PDB entry 8BED | electron microscopy, 2.03 A resolution | chains G and S of the 8 polymer chains in the assembly

# Chain G
Molecule: NADH dehydrogenase [ubiquinone] iron-sulfur protein 1, mitochondrial
Source organism: Arabidopsis thaliana
Notes: EC 7.1.1.2
UniProt: Q9FGI6 (NDUS1_ARATH); residues 1-748 here = UniProt positions 1-748
Sequence (748 residues; numbered 1 to 748; the number before each row is that of its first residue):
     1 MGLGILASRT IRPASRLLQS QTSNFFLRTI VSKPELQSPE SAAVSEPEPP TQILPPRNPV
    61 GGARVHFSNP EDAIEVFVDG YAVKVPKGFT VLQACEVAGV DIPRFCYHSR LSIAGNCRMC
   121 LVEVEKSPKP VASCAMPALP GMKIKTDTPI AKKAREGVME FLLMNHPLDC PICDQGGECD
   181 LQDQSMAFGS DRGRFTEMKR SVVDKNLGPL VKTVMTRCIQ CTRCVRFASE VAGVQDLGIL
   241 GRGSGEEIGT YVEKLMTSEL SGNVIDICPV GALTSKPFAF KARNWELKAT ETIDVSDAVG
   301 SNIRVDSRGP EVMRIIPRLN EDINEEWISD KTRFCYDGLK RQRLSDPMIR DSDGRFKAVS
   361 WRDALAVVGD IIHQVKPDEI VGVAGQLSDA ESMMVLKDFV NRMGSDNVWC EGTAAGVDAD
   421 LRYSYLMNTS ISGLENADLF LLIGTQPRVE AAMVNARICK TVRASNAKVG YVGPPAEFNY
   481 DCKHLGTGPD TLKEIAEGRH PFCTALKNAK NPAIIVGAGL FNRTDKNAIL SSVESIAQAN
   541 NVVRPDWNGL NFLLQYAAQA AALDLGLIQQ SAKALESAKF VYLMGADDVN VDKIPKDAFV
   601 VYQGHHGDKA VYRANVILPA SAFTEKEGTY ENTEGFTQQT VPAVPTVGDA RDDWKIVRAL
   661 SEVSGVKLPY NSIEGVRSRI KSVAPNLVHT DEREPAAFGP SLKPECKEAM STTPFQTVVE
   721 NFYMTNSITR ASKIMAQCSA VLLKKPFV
Unresolved in the structure: 1-56, 744-748
Metal / ion sites: 2Fe-2S cluster Fe: Cys-106, Cys-117, Cys-120, Cys-134; 4Fe-4S cluster Fe site 1: His-166, Cys-170, Cys-173, Cys-179; 4Fe-4S cluster Fe site 2: Cys-218, Cys-221, Cys-224, Cys-268
Small-molecule neighbours:
  - 2Fe-2S cluster (FES): Arg-104, Phe-105, Cys-106, Tyr-107, Gly-115, Asn-116, Cys-117, Arg-118, Met-119, Cys-120, Cys-134
  - 4Fe-4S cluster (SF4), molecule 1: His-166, Pro-167, Asp-169, Cys-170, Cys-173, Gln-175, Gly-176, Cys-179, Leu-181, Gln-182, Val-270, Gly-271
  - 4Fe-4S cluster (SF4), molecule 2: Met-215, Cys-218, Ile-219, Gln-220, Cys-221, Thr-222, Arg-223, Cys-224, Ile-248, Cys-268, Pro-269, Val-270, Ala-272, Leu-273

# Chain S
Molecule: NADH dehydrogenase [ubiquinone] 1 alpha subcomplex subunit 2
Source organism: Arabidopsis thaliana
UniProt: Q9FIJ2 (NDUA2_ARATH); residues 1-97 here = UniProt positions 1-97
Sequence (97 residues; row label = number of the first residue in the row):
     1 MAWRGSISKS MKELRILLCQ SSPASAPTRT FVEKNYKDLK SLNPKLPILI RECSGVQPQM
    61 WARYDMGVER CVNLDGLTEP QILKALENLV KSGATKA
Unresolved in the structure: 1, 95-97

# How chain G and chain S interact
Contacting residue pairs (53; chain G residue first):
  Lys-397(G) with Glu-13(S), salt bridge; Arg-63(S)
  Asn-401(G) with Arg-63(S); Met-66(S); Gly-67(S), hydrogen bond (backbone-backbone)
  Arg-402(G) with Met-66(S)
  Gly-404(G) with Met-66(S)
  Asp-418(G) with Lys-40(S), salt bridge
  Ala-419(G) with Leu-49(S); Arg-51(S), hydrogen bond (backbone-side chain)
  Asp-420(G) with Tyr-36(S), hydrogen bond; Lys-40(S), salt bridge; Pro-47(S); Ile-48(S), hydrogen bond (side chain-backbone); Leu-49(S); Ile-50(S), hydrogen bond (backbone-backbone); Arg-51(S), hydrogen bond (backbone-side chain)
  Leu-421(G) with Ile-50(S), hydrophobic
  Arg-422(G) with Glu-52(S), salt bridge
  Tyr-425(G) with Arg-51(S)
  Leu-563(G) with Arg-51(S), hydrogen bond (backbone-side chain)
  Asp-564(G) with Arg-51(S), hydrogen bond (backbone-side chain)
  Gly-566(G) with Leu-49(S)
  Arg-679(G) with Arg-15(S); Glu-69(S), salt bridge
  Lys-681(G) with Leu-17(S)
  Ser-682(G) with Arg-15(S), hydrogen bond (backbone-side chain); Leu-17(S); Trp-61(S)
  Val-683(G) with Arg-15(S); Leu-17(S); Arg-51(S)
  Pro-685(G) with Cys-53(S); Val-56(S), hydrophobic
  Asn-686(G) with Cys-53(S)
  His-689(G) with Ser-54(S)
  Glu-694(G) with Gln-20(S), hydrogen bond; Cys-53(S); Ser-54(S), hydrogen bond (side chain-backbone)
  Phe-698(G) with Leu-18(S), hydrophobic; Arg-29(S); Val-32(S), hydrophobic; Glu-33(S); Ile-50(S), hydrophobic
  Leu-702(G) with Val-32(S), hydrophobic; Glu-33(S); Tyr-36(S); Lys-37(S)
  Lys-703(G) with Tyr-36(S); Lys-37(S)
  Pro-704(G) with Lys-37(S); Lys-40(S)
  Glu-705(G) with Lys-37(S)
Interface residues without a listed pair, chain G (34 interface residues in all): Met-403, Asp-406, Gln-570, Glu-692, Pro-695, Ala-696, Ala-697, Ser-701
Interface residues without a listed pair, chain S (29 interface residues in all): Lys-12, Ser-41, Lys-45, Leu-46

# In short
Chain G and chain S form an interface of 34 and 29 residues respectively, with 11 hydrogen bonds and 5 salt
bridges. Polar pairs include Lys-397(G)/Glu-13(S), Asp-418(G)/Lys-40(S) and Asp-420(G)/Lys-40(S). Chain G
binds 2Fe-2S cluster and 4Fe-4S cluster.
Chain G is NADH dehydrogenase [ubiquinone] iron-sulfur protein 1, mitochondrial and chain S is NADH
dehydrogenase [ubiquinone] 1 alpha subcomplex subunit 2, both from Arabidopsis thaliana; the structure,
Cryo-EM structure of the Arabidopsis thaliana I+III2 supercomplex (CI peripheral tip), was determined by
electron microscopy together with 8BEE, 8BEF, 8BEH, 8BEL, 8BEP, 8BPX, 8BQ5 and 8BQ6 from the same study.
